PDB entry 2AOW | X-ray diffraction, 2.97 A resolution | chain A

Chain A:
Molecule: Histamine N-methyltransferase
Organism: Homo sapiens
Notes: EC 2.1.1.8; fragment: Histamine methyltransferase
Reference sequence: P50135 (HNMT_HUMAN); residues 1-292 here = UniProt positions 1-292
Chain sequence (292 residues; numbered 1 to 292; the number before each row is that of its first residue):
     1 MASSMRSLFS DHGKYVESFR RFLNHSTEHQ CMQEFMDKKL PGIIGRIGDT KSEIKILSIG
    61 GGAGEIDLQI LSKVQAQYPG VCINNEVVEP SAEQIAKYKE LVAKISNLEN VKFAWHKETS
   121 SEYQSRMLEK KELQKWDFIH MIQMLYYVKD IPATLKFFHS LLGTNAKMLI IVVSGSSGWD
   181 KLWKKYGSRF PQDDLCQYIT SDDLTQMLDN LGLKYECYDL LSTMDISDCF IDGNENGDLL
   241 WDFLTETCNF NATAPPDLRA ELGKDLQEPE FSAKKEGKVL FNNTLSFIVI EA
Unresolved in the structure: 1-4
Sequence notes: engineered mutation Ile-105 (Thr in P50135)
Ligand contacts: tacrine (THA): Tyr-15, Phe-19, Phe-22, Glu-28, Gln-143, Tyr-146, Tyr-147, Val-173, Trp-179, Trp-183, Phe-243, Glu-246, Asn-283
UniProt features mapped onto this chain:
  - binding site (substrate): Glu-28, Asn-283
  - binding site (S-adenosyl-L-methionine): Gly-60, Glu-89, Gln-94, Ser-120, Ile-142
  - natural variant: Gly-60 (G60D: In MRT51), Ile-105 (T105I: this construct carries the variant), Leu-208 (L208P: In MRT51)
What the authors report for this chain:
  - binding site for tacrine: Phe-19, Phe-22, Glu-28, Tyr-146, Tyr-147, Trp-179, Trp-183, Phe-243, Glu-246
  - conformationally variable residues (side-chain flip): Phe-19
  - catalytic residues: Glu-28, Gln-143, Asn-283 (citing earlier work)

Summary:
Bound to chain A: tacrine. From UniProt: substrate-binding residues Glu-28 and Asn-283 and 5
S-adenosyl-L-methionine-binding residues. From the paper: catalytic residues Glu-28, Gln-143 and Asn-283; a
binding site for tacrine at Phe-19, Phe-22 and Glu-28 among others.
Chain A is Histamine N-methyltransferase (Homo sapiens); the structure, Histamine Methyltransferase (Natural
Variant I105) Complexed with the Acetylcholinesterase Inhibitor and Altzheimer's Disease Drug Tacrine, was
determined by X-ray diffraction together with 2AOT, 2AOU, 2AOV and 2AOX from the same study.
